Entry 1HNC (X-ray diffraction, 3.00 A resolution); this record covers chains A and B.

== Chain A (and B) ==
Protein: Glutathione S-transferase
Organism: Homo sapiens
Notes: EC 2.5.1.18; chain B of this document is another copy of the same molecule, construct and numbering; everything in this record applies to it too
UniProt: P28161 (GSTM2_HUMAN); residue numbers follow UniProt; this construct covers 1-217
Amino-acid sequence (217 residues; numbered 1 to 217; the number before each row is that of its first residue):
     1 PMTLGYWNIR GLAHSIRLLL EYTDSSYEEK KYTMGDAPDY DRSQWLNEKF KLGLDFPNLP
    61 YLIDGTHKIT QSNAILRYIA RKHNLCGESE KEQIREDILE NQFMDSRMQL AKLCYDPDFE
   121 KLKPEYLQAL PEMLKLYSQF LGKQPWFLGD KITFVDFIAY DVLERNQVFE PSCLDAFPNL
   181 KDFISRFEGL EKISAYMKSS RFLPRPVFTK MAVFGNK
Sequence notes: conflict F214 (Trp in P28161)
Small-molecule neighbours: glutathione S-(2,4 dinitrobenzene) (GDN): Y6, W7, L12, W45, K49, N58, L59, P60, Q71, S72, N73, M211

== Interface between chain A and chain B ==
Pairs across the interface (47):
  D55(A) - L136(B)
  D55(A) - F140(B)
  F56(A) - L99(B)  hydrophobic
  F56(A) - Q102(B)
  F56(A) - L136(B)  hydrophobic
  F56(A) - Y137(B)  hydrophobic
  F56(A) - F140(B)  hydrophobic
  H67(A) - I94(B)
  K68(A) - I98(B)
  I69(A) - I94(B)  hydrophobic
  Q71(A) - I98(B)  hydrogen bond (side chain-backbone)
  Q71(A) - N101(B)
  Q71(A) - Q102(B)  hydrogen bond (side chain-backbone)
  Q71(A) - D105(B)
  N73(A) - N101(B)
  A74(A) - D97(B)
  A74(A) - I98(B)
  R77(A) - R77(B)
  R77(A) - D97(B)  salt bridge
  Y78(A) - E90(B)
  R81(A) - E90(B)  salt bridge
  R81(A) - Q93(B)
  R81(A) - D97(B)  salt bridge
  E90(A) - R81(B)  salt bridge
  E90(A) - K82(B)  salt bridge
  K91(A) - H67(B)
  Q93(A) - R81(B)
  I94(A) - H67(B)
  I94(A) - Y78(B)  hydrophobic
  I94(A) - R81(B)
  D97(A) - A74(B)
  D97(A) - R77(B)  salt bridge
  D97(A) - R81(B)  salt bridge
  I98(A) - F56(B)  hydrophobic
  I98(A) - T70(B)
  I98(A) - Q71(B)
  I98(A) - A74(B)  hydrophobic
  L99(A) - F56(B)  hydrophobic
  N101(A) - Q71(B)
  N101(A) - N73(B)
  Q102(A) - F56(B)
  Q102(A) - Q71(B)  hydrogen bond
  D105(A) - Q71(B)
  L136(A) - F56(B)  hydrophobic
  Y137(A) - F56(B)  hydrophobic
  F140(A) - D55(B)
  F140(A) - F56(B)  hydrophobic
Interface residues without a listed pair, chain A (28 interface residues in all): P57, T70, E100, M108
Interface residues without a listed pair, chain B (29 interface residues in all): P57, T66, K68, I69, E100, M108

== Summary ==
28 residues of chain A face 29 of chain B across their interface, with 3 hydrogen bonds and 7 salt bridges.
Among the polar pairs are R77(A)-D97(B), R81(A)-E90(B) and R81(A)-D97(B). Bound to chain A: glutathione S-(2,4
dinitrobenzene).
Both chains are Glutathione S-transferase (Homo sapiens). Entry 1HNC (Crystal structure of human class mu
glutathione transferase GSTM2-2: effects of lattice packing on conformational heterogeneity) was determined by
X-ray diffraction together with 1HNA and 1HNB from the same study.
